Entry 1VSV (X-ray diffraction, 2.00 A resolution); this record covers chains A and D of the 4 polymer chains in the assembly.

Chain A (and D):
Protein: Glyceraldehyde-3-phosphate dehydrogenase
From: Cryptosporidium parvum
Notes: EC 1.2.1.12; chain D of this document is another copy of the same molecule, construct and numbering; everything in this record applies to it too
UniProtKB: Q7YYQ9 (Q7YYQ9_CRYPV); residue numbers follow UniProt; this construct covers 1-339
Sequence (359 residues; each row starts with the number of its first residue; numbers below 1 keep their minus sign (Met-19 is residue -19)):
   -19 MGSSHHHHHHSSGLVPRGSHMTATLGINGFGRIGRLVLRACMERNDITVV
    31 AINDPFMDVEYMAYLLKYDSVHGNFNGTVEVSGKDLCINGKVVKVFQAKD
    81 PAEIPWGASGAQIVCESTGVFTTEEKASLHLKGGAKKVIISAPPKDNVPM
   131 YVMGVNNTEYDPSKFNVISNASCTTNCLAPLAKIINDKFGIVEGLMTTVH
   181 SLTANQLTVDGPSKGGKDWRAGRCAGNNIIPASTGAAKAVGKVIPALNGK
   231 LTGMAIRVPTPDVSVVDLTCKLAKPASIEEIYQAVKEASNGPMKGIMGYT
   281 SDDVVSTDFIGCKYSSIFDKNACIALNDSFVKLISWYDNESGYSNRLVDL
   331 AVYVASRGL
Disordered / not traced: -19 to 1
Differences from the reference sequence: expression tag (-19 to 0)
Small-molecule neighbours: NAD (nicotinamide-adenine-dinucleotide): Asn8, Gly9, Phe10, Gly11, Arg12, Ile13, Asn33, Asp34, Pro35, Phe36, Met37, Ala78, Lys79, Ser97, Thr98, Gly99, Phe101, Ser121, Ala122, Cys153, Thr183, Ala184, Asn319, Glu320, Tyr323
From the paper describing this entry:
  - conformationally variable residues: His180 (citing earlier work)
  - conformationally variable residues (loop rearrangement, order/disorder transition, side-chain flip): Pro35 to Phe36, Gln77 to Glu83, Thr98 to Thr103, His180 to Ala184, Asn185 to Lys197
  - binding site for NAD: Asp34, Met37, Lys79, Ala184, Asp190
  - catalytic residues: Cys153 (citing earlier work)
  - mutagenesis - C153S (450 fold): decreased catalytic activity

How chain A and chain D interact:
Residue-residue contacts (56; chain A residue first):
  Arg12(A) with Val189(D); Asp190(D), salt bridge
  Arg15(A) with Asp190(D), hydrogen bond (side chain-backbone)
  Phe36(A) with Pro192(D)
  Glu40(A) with Trp199(D)
  Tyr41(A) with Gly191(D), hydrogen bond (side chain-backbone); Pro192(D); Ser193(D), hydrogen bond (side chain-backbone); Gly196(D); Trp199(D)
  Tyr44(A) with Trp199(D), hydrophobic; Arg203(D), hydrogen bond
  Tyr48(A) with Arg203(D)
  Asp49(A) with Asp190(D); Arg203(D)
  Ser50(A) with Asp190(D), hydrogen bond (backbone-side chain); Arg203(D), hydrogen bond; Cys204(D); Asn207(D), hydrogen bond (backbone-side chain); Asn208(D), hydrogen bond
  Leu182(A) with Thr188(D); Val189(D), hydrophobic
  Thr183(A) with Thr188(D), hydrogen bond (backbone-side chain); Val189(D)
  Ala184(A) with Thr188(D); Val189(D), hydrophobic
  Gln186(A) with Thr188(D)
  Leu187(A) with Thr188(D)
  Thr188(A) with Leu182(D); Thr183(D), hydrogen bond (side chain-backbone); Ala184(D); Gln186(D), hydrogen bond (side chain-backbone); Leu187(D); Thr188(D); Ala205(D)
  Val189(A) with Arg12(D); Leu182(D), hydrophobic; Ala184(D), hydrophobic
  Asp190(A) with Arg12(D), salt bridge; Arg15(D), hydrogen bond (backbone-side chain); Asp49(D); Ser50(D), hydrogen bond
  Gly191(A) with Tyr41(D), hydrogen bond (backbone-side chain)
  Pro192(A) with Phe36(D); Tyr41(D)
  Ser193(A) with Tyr41(D), hydrogen bond (backbone-side chain)
  Trp199(A) with Glu40(D); Tyr41(D); Tyr44(D), hydrophobic
  Arg203(A) with Tyr44(D), hydrogen bond; Tyr48(D); Asp49(D); Ser50(D), hydrogen bond
  Cys204(A) with Ser50(D)
  Asn207(A) with Ser50(D), hydrogen bond (side chain-backbone)
  Asn208(A) with Ser50(D), hydrogen bond
Other interface residues (no listed pair), chain A (31 interface residues in all): Met37, Leu45, Gly196, Arg200, Ala205, Pro241
Other interface residues (no listed pair), chain D (31 interface residues in all): Met37, Leu45, Arg200, Pro241

Overview:
The chain A/chain D interface involves 31 residues from each chain; the contacts include 19 hydrogen bonds and
2 salt bridges. Among the polar pairs are Arg12(A)-Asp190(D), Arg15(A)-Asp190(D) and Tyr41(A)-Gly191(D).
Ligands of chain A: NAD. From the paper: the catalytic residue Cys153(A); C153S of chain A reduces catalytic
activity.
Both chains are Glyceraldehyde-3-phosphate dehydrogenase (Cryptosporidium parvum). Entry 1VSV (Crystal
Structure of holo-glyceraldehyde 3-phosphate dehydrogenase from Cryptosporidium parvum) was determined by
X-ray diffraction, deposited together with 1VSU and 3CIF.
